PDB entry 6MDP | electron microscopy, 3.80 A resolution | chains E and H of the 7 polymer chains in the assembly

[Chain E]
Molecule: Vesicle-fusing ATPase
From: Cricetulus griseus
Notes: EC 3.6.4.6
UniProtKB: P18708 (NSF_CRIGR); numbering as in UniProt (aligned over 1-723)
Sequence (768 residues; row label = number of the first residue in the row; numbers below 1 keep their minus sign (Met-23 is residue -23)):
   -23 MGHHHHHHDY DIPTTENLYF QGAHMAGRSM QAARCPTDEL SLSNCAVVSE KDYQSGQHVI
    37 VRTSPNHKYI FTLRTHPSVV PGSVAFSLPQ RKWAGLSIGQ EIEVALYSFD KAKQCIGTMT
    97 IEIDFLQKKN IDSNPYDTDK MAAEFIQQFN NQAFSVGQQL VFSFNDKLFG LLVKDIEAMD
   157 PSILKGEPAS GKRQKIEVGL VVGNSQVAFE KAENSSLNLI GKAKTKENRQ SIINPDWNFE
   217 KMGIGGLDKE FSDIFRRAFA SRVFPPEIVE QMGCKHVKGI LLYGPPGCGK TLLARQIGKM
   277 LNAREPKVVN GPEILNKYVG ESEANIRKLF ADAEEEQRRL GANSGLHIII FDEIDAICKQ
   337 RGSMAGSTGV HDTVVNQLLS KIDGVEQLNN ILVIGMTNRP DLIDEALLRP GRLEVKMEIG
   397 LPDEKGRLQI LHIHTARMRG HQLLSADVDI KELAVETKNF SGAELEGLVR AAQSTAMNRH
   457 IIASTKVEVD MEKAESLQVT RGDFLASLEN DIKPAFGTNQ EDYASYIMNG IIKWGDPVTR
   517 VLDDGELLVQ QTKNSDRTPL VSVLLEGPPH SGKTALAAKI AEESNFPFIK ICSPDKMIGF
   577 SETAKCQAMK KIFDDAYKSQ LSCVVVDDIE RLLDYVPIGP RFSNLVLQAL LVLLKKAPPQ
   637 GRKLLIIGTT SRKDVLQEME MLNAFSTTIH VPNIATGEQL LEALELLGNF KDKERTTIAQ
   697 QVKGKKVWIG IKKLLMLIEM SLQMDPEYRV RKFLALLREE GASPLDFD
Not modelled in the structure: -23 to 215, 236-251, 458-472, 739-744
Sequence notes: initiating methionine (-23); expression tag (-22 to 0, 724-744); conflict Ile458 (Lys in P18708)
UniProt features mapped onto this chain:
  - binding site (ATP): Asn505 to Trp510, Pro545 to Leu552
  - binding site (Mg(2+)): Thr550
  - modified residue: Lys105 (N6-acetyllysine), Ser207 (Phosphoserine), Tyr259 (Phosphotyrosine), Ser569 (Phosphoserine)
Ligand contacts:
  - ADP (adenosine-5'-diphosphate): Gly219, Ile220, Pro262, Gly263, Cys264, Gly265, Lys266, Thr267, Leu268, Asn374, Ile406, His410, Gly438, Ala439, Arg446
  - ATP (adenosine-5'-triphosphate): Met504, Asn505, Gly506, Ile507, Ile508, Trp510, Val514, Pro545, His546, Ser547, Gly548, Lys549, Thr550, Ala551, Leu552, Asp604, Ser647, Ile707, Lys708, Leu711
Reported in the primary citation:
  - mutagenesis - Y294A, Y294L: decreased catalytic activity on SNARE complex
  - mutagenesis - Y294A (31 +/- 5 ATP min-1), Y294L (26 +/- 2 ATP min-1): unchanged catalytic activity on ATP

[Chain H]
Molecule: Synaptosomal-associated protein 25
From: Rattus norvegicus
UniProtKB: P60881 (SNP25_RAT), isoform P60881-2; residues 1-204 here = UniProt positions 1-204
Sequence (207 residues; each row starts with the number of its first residue; numbers below 1 keep their minus sign (Met-2 is residue -2)):
    -2 MASMAEDADM RNELEEMQRR ADQLADESLE STRRMLQLVE ESKDAGIRTL VMLDEQGEQL
    58 DRVEEGMNHI NQDMKEAEKN LKDLGKCCGL FICPCNKLKS SDAYKKAWGN NQDGVVASQP
   118 ARVVDEREQM AISGGFIRRV TNDARENEMD ENLEQVSGII GNLRHMALDM GNEIDTQNRQ
   178 IDRIMEKADS NKTRIDEANQ RATKMLG
Not modelled in the structure: -2 to 0, 18-204
Sequence notes: initiating methionine (-2); expression tag (-1 to 0)
UniProt features mapped onto this chain:
  - region: Gly111 to Val120 (Interaction with ZDHHC13 and ZDHHC17)
  - site ((Microbial infection) Cleavage): Arg180, Ile181, Gln197, Arg198
  - modified residue: Thr138 (Phosphothreonine), Ser154 (Phosphoserine), Ser187 (Phosphoserine)
  - lipidation (S-palmitoyl cysteine): Cys85, Cys90, Cys92
  - mutagenesis: Val113 (V113A: Inhibits interaction with ZDHHC13 and ZDHHC17), Gln116 (Q116A: Inhibits interaction with ZDHHC13 and ZDHHC17), Pro117 (P117A: Inhibits interaction with ZDHHC13 and ZDHHC17)

[Chain E / chain H interface]
Contacting residue pairs (13; chain E residue first):
  Lys293(E) with Glu12(H); Glu13(H); Met14(H)
  Tyr294(E) with Glu13(H); Met14(H); Arg16(H), hydrogen bond
  Val295(E) with Glu13(H), hydrogen bond (backbone-backbone); Gln15(H)
  Gly342(E) with Met7(H)
  Thr344(E) with Glu10(H)
  Gly345(E) with Glu12(H)
  His347(E) with Glu12(H)
  Asp348(E) with Glu12(H)
Interface residues without a listed pair, chain E (10 interface residues in all): Asn292, Val346

[Summary]
The interface between chain E and chain H involves 10 residues on one side and 7 on the other; the contacts
include 2 hydrogen bonds. Polar pairs include Tyr294(E)-Arg16(H) and Val295(E)-Glu13(H). The paper reports
that Y294A and Y294L of chain E reduce catalytic activity on SNARE complex; Y294A and Y294L of chain E leave
catalytic activity on ATP unchanged.
Here chain E is Vesicle-fusing ATPase (Cricetulus griseus) and chain H is Synaptosomal-associated protein 25
(Rattus norvegicus). Entry 6MDP (The D1 and D2 domain rings of NSF engaging the SNAP-25 N-terminus within the
20S supercomplex ...) was determined by electron microscopy (same publication as 6MDM, 6MDN and 6MDO).
